4AJ3 - chain A; structure by X-ray diffraction, 1.90 A resolution.

Chain A:
Protein: NADP isocitrate dehydrogenase
From: Escherichia coli
Notes: EC 1.1.1.42
UniProt: P08200 (IDH_ECOLI); residue numbers follow UniProt; this construct covers 1-416
Chain sequence (416 residues; numbered 1 to 416; the number before each row is that of its first residue):
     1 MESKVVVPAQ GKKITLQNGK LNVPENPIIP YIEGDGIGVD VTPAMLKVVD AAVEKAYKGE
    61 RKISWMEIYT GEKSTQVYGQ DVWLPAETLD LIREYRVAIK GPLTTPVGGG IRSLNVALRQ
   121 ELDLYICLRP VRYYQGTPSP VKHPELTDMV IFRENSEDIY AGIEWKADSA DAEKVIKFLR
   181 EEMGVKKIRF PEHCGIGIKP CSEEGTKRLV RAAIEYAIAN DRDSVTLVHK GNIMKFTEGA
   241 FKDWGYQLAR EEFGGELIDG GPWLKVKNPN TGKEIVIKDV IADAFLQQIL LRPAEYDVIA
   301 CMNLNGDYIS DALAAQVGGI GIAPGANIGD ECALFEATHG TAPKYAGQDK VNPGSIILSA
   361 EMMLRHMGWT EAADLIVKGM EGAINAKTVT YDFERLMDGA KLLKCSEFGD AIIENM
Bound ions: Ca2+: D283, D307 (together with isocitric acid)
Small-molecule neighbours:
  - isocitric acid (ICT): L103, T105, S113, N115, V116, R119, R129, R153, Y160, K230, N232, I233, D283, D307, E336, T338
  - NADP (NAP; NADP nicotinamide-adenine-dinucleotide phosphate): I37, K100, P102, L103, T104, T105, N115, R119, N232, I281, A284, Q287, Q288, R292, I320, G321, E336, A337, T338, H339, G340, T341, A342, P343, K344, Y345, V351, N352, Y391, D392

Overview:
Ligands of chain A: NADP and isocitric acid. The Ca2+ site is built by D283 and D307.
Chain A is NADP isocitrate dehydrogenase (Escherichia coli); the structure, 3D structure of E. coli Isocitrate
Dehydrogenase in complex with Isocitrate, calcium(II) and NADP - The ..., was determined by X-ray diffraction
together with 4AJA, 4AJB, 4AJC, 4AJR and 4AJS from the same study.
